6WOX - chains D and F of the 9 polymer chains in the assembly; structure by X-ray diffraction, 3.14 A resolution.

== Chain D ==
Protein: DNA-directed RNA polymerase subunit beta'
Organism: Thermus thermophilus
Notes: EC 2.7.7.6
Reference sequence: Q8RQE8 (RPOC_THET8); numbering as in UniProt (aligned over 1-1505)
Amino-acid sequence (1505 residues; each row starts with the number of its first residue):
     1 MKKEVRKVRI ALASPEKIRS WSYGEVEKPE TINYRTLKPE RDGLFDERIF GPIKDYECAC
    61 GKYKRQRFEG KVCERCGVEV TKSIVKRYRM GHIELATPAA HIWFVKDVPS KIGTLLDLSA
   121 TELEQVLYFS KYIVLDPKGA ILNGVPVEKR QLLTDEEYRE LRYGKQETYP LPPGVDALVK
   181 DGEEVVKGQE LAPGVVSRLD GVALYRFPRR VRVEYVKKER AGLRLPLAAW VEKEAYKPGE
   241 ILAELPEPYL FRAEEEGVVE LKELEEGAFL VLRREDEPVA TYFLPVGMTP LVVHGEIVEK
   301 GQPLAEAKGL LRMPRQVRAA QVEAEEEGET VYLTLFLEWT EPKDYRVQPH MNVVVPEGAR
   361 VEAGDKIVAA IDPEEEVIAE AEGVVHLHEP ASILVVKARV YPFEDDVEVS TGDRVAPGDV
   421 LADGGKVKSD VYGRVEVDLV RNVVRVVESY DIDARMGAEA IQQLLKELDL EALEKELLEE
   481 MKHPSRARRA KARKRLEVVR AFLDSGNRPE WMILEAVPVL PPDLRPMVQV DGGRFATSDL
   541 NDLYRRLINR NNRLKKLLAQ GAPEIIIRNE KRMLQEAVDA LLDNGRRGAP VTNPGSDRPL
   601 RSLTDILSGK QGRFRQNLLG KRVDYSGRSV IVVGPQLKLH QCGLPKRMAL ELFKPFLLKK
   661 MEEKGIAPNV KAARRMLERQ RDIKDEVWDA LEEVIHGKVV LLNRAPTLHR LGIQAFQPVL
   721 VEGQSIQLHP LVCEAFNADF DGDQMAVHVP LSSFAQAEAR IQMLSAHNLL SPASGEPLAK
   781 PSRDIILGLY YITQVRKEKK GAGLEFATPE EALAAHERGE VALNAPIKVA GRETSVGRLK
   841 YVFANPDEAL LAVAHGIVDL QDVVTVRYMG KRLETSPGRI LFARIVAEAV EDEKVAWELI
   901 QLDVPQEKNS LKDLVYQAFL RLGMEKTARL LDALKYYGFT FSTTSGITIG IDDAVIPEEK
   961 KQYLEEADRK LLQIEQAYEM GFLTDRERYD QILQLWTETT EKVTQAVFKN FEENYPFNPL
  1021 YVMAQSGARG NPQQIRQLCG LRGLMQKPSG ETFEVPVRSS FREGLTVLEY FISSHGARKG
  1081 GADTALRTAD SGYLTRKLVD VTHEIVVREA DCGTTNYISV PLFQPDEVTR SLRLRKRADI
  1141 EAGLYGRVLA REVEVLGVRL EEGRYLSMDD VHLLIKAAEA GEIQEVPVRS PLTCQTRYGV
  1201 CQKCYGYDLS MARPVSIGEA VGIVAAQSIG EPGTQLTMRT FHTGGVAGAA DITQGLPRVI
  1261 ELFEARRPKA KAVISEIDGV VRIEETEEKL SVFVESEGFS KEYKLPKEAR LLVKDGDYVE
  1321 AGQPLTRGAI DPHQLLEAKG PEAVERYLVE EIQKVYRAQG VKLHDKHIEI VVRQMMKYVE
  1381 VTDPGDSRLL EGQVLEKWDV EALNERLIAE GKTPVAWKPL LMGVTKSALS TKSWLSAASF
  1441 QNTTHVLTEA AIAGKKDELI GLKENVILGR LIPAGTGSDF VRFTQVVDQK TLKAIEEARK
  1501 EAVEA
Not modelled in the structure: 1-2, 1239-1253, 1503-1505
Construct notes: conflict K86 (Arg in Q8RQE8)
Metal / ion sites: Zn2+ site 1: C58, C60, C73, C76; Na+: D739 (together with 2'-deoxycytidine-5'-triphosphate); Mg2+: D739, D741, D743 (shared with 1 residue of chain I); Zn2+ site 2: C1112, C1194, C1201, C1204
Ligand contacts: 2'-deoxycytidine-5'-triphosphate (DCP): R704, P706, N737, D739, D741, R783, R1029

== Chain F ==
Protein: RNA polymerase sigma factor SigA
Organism: Thermus thermophilus
Reference sequence: Q72L95 (SIGA_THET2); residue numbers follow UniProt; this construct covers 1-423
Amino-acid sequence (423 residues; row label = number of the first residue in the row):
     1 MKKSKRKNAQ AQEAQETEVL VQEEAEELPE FPEGEPDPDL EDPDLTLEDD LLDLPEEGEG
    61 LDLEEEEEDL PIPKISTSDP VRQYLHEIGQ VPLLTLEEEV ELARKVEEGM EAIKKLSEIT
   121 GLDPDLIREV VRAKILGSAR VRHIPGLKET LDPKTVEEID QKLKSLPKEH KRYLHIAREG
   181 EAARQHLIEA NLRLVVSIAK KYTGRGLSFL DLIQEGNQGL IRAVEKFEYK RRFKFSTYAT
   241 WWIRQAINRA IADQARTIRI PVHMVETINK LSRTARQLQQ ELGREPTYEE IAEAMGPGWD
   301 AKRVEETLKI AQEPVSLETP IGDEKDSFYG DFIPDEHLPS PVDAATQSLL SEELEKALSK
   361 LSEREAMVLK LRKGLIDGRE HTLEEVGAFF GVTRERIRQI ENKALRKLKY HESRTRKLRD
   421 FLD
Not modelled in the structure: 1-77
Construct notes: conflict T46 (Ala in Q72L95)

== Interface between chain D and chain F ==
Pairs across the interface (128; chain D residue first):
  E30(D) - R259(F)  salt bridge
  T31(D) - T257(F)  hydrogen bond (side chain-backbone)
  T31(D) - I258(F)
  I32(D) - I258(F)  hydrophobic
  Y34(D) - I258(F)  hydrophobic
  Y34(D) - I260(F)  hydrophobic
  Y34(D) - P261(F)
  Y34(D) - M264(F)
  Y34(D) - I310(F)
  R35(D) - M264(F)
  I53(D) - H337(F)
  R65(D) - I376(F)
  R65(D) - D377(F)
  R65(D) - G378(F)
  Q66(D) - I376(F)
  R67(D) - I376(F)  hydrogen bond (side chain-backbone)
  R67(D) - D377(F)  salt bridge
  R67(D) - G378(F)
  S83(D) - H337(F)  hydrogen bond
  Y128(D) - Q83(F)
  F129(D) - Q83(F)
  S130(D) - Q83(F)
  R159(D) - Q90(F)
  R206(D) - E101(F)  salt bridge
  F207(D) - E97(F)
  F207(D) - E98(F)
  F207(D) - E101(F)
  R209(D) - E97(F)  salt bridge
  H350(D) - R232(F)
  N352(D) - R104(F)
  I371(D) - K230(F)
  I371(D) - R232(F)
  D372(D) - R232(F)  salt bridge
  A391(D) - E97(F)
  D405(D) - K168(F)  salt bridge
  D406(D) - L166(F)
  D406(D) - K168(F)
  D406(D) - K171(F)  salt bridge
  V407(D) - K171(F)  hydrogen bond (backbone-side chain)
  E408(D) - K164(F)
  E408(D) - K171(F)  salt bridge
  V409(D) - H175(F)
  S410(D) - L174(F)
  S410(D) - H175(F)
  S410(D) - R178(F)
  T411(D) - R178(F)  hydrogen bond (backbone-side chain)
  T411(D) - E179(F)
  D413(D) - R178(F)  salt bridge
  R434(D) - I135(F)
  V437(D) - H175(F)
  P526(D) - L317(F)  hydrophobic
  V530(D) - Y329(F)
  V530(D) - I333(F)  hydrophobic
  R534(D) - Q312(F)
  R534(D) - E313(F)  hydrogen bond (side chain-backbone)
  R534(D) - P314(F)
  R534(D) - V315(F)
  F535(D) - P314(F)
  F535(D) - V315(F)  hydrogen bond (backbone-backbone)
  A536(D) - V315(F)
  A536(D) - L317(F)  hydrophobic
  T537(D) - V315(F)  hydrogen bond (backbone-backbone)
  T537(D) - S316(F)
  T537(D) - L317(F)  hydrogen bond (backbone-backbone)
  S538(D) - E318(F)
  D539(D) - S316(F)  hydrogen bond
  D539(D) - E318(F)  hydrogen bond (backbone-side chain)
  D542(D) - T257(F)  hydrogen bond
  R545(D) - Q254(F)  hydrogen bond (side chain-backbone)
  R545(D) - A255(F)
  R545(D) - R256(F)  hydrogen bond (side chain-backbone)
  R545(D) - T257(F)
  N549(D) - Q254(F)  hydrogen bond
  R550(D) - S208(F)
  R550(D) - D211(F)  salt bridge
  R553(D) - D211(F)  salt bridge
  R553(D) - Q214(F)
  R553(D) - E215(F)  salt bridge
  K556(D) - Q218(F)  hydrogen bond
  L557(D) - Q214(F)
  L557(D) - Q218(F)
  L558(D) - R140(F)
  A559(D) - E129(F)
  A559(D) - I144(F)  hydrophobic
  Q560(D) - R184(F)  hydrogen bond (backbone-side chain)
  G561(D) - R140(F)
  G561(D) - R184(F)  hydrogen bond (backbone-side chain)
  G561(D) - Q185(F)
  A562(D) - R140(F)  hydrogen bond (backbone-side chain)
  A562(D) - I221(F)  hydrophobic
  P563(D) - Q185(F)
  P563(D) - I188(F)  hydrophobic
  P563(D) - E189(F)
  E564(D) - R140(F)  salt bridge
  I565(D) - E87(F)
  I565(D) - I88(F)  hydrophobic
  I565(D) - V91(F)  hydrophobic
  I565(D) - E189(F)
  I566(D) - L192(F)  hydrophobic
  I566(D) - Q214(F)
  I566(D) - N217(F)
  R568(D) - E87(F)  salt bridge
  N569(D) - Y84(F)
  N569(D) - L210(F)
  N569(D) - Q214(F)  hydrogen bond
  E570(D) - Q214(F)  hydrogen bond
  R572(D) - P80(F)
  R572(D) - Q83(F)
  R572(D) - Y84(F)
  R572(D) - E87(F)  salt bridge
  M573(D) - L210(F)  hydrophobic
  M573(D) - D211(F)
  M573(D) - Q214(F)
  E576(D) - P80(F)
  R598(D) - S316(F)  hydrogen bond
  R598(D) - E318(F)
  R598(D) - P320(F)
  R601(D) - E318(F)
  R601(D) - F328(F)
  Q611(D) - K325(F)
  Q611(D) - D326(F)
  Q611(D) - F328(F)
  N669(D) - K417(F)
  N669(D) - D420(F)  hydrogen bond
  K671(D) - D420(F)  hydrogen bond (side chain-backbone)
  K671(D) - D423(F)  salt bridge
  A672(D) - D420(F)
  R674(D) - V342(F)
Also at the interface, not in a pair above, chain D (79 interface residues in all): D55, F68, I84, R162, P349, M351, G412, L439, M527, I567
Also at the interface, not in a pair above, chain F (82 interface residues in all): L96, V100, R132, K134, L136, G137, R172, I213, T319, S327, L338, G374, R379

== Overview ==
Chain D and chain F form an interface of 79 and 82 residues respectively; the contacts include 24 hydrogen
bonds and 16 salt bridges. Polar contacts include E30(D)-R259(F), R67(D)-D377(F) and R206(D)-E101(F). Chain D
binds 2'-deoxycytidine-5'-triphosphate.
Chain D is DNA-directed RNA polymerase subunit beta' and chain F is RNA polymerase sigma factor SigA, both
from Thermus thermophilus; the structure, Thermus thermophilus RNA polymerase initially transcribing complex
with 2'dCTP, was determined by X-ray diffraction, deposited together with 6WOY.
